Entry 8OYC (X-ray diffraction, 2.50 A resolution); this record covers chains A and C of the 3 polymer chains in the assembly.

# Chain A
Protein: Deoxyribodipyrimidine photo-lyase
Organism: Methanosarcina mazei Go1
Notes: EC 4.1.99.3
Reference sequence: Q8PYK9 (Q8PYK9_METMA); residue numbers follow UniProt; this construct covers 1-464
Sequence (498 residues; numbered -19 to 478; the number before each row is that of its first residue; numbers below 1 keep their minus sign (Met-19 is residue -19)):
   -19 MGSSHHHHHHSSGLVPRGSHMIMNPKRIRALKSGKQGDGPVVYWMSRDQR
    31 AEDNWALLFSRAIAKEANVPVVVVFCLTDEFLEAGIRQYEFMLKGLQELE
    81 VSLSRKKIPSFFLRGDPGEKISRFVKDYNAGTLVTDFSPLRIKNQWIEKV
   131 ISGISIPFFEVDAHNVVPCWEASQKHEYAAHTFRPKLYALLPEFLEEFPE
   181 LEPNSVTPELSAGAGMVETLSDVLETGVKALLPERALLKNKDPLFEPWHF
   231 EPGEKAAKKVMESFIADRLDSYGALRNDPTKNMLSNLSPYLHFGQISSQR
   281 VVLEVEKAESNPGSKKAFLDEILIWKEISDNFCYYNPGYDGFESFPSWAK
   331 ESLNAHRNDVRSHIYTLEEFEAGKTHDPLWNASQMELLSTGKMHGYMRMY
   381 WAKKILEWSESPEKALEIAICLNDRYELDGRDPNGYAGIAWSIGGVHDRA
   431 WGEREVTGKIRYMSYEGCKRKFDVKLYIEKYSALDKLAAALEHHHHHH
Not modelled in the structure: -19 to 1, 190-197, 470-478
Differences from the reference sequence: initiating methionine (-19); expression tag (-18 to 0, 465-478)
Small-molecule neighbours: dihydroflavine-adenine dinucleotide (FDA): Tyr252, Leu264, Ser265, Asn266, Leu267, Ser268, Leu271, Phe298, Glu301, Ile302, Trp305, Lys306, Ser309, Lys372, Met373, Gly375, Arg378, Met379, Trp381, Ala382, Asn403, Glu407, Asp409, Gly410, Asp412, Asn414, Gly415, Gly418, Ile419, Ser422

# Chain C
Molecule: Cpd-comprising oligonucleotide
Sequence (14 nucleotides; each row starts with the number of its first residue):
     1 ATCGGCTTCGCGCA

# How chain A and chain C interact
Contacting residue pairs (31):
  Ala159(A) - DT7(C)  phosphate contact
  Ala160(A) - DT7(C)  hydrogen bond to the phosphate
  His161(A) - DC6(C)  hydrogen bond to the phosphate
  His161(A) - DT7(C)  salt bridge to the phosphate
  Arg164(A) - DT7(C)  salt bridge to the phosphate
  Lys296(A) - DT7(C)  hydrogen bond to the base
  Asp300(A) - DT7(C)  base contact
  Glu301(A) - DT7(C)  hydrogen bond to the base
  Trp305(A) - DT7(C)  stacking on the base
  Tyr376(A) - DC9(C)  phosphate contact
  Tyr376(A) - DG10(C)  phosphate contact
  Trp421(A) - DT7(C)  base contact
  Arg429(A) - DC6(C)  base contact
  Trp431(A) - DC9(C)  base contact
  Arg441(A) - DT7(C)  sugar contact
  Arg441(A) - DT8(C)  salt bridge to the phosphate
  Arg441(A) - DC9(C)  hydrogen bond to the sugar
  Tyr442(A) - DC9(C)  phosphate contact
  Tyr442(A) - DG10(C)  sugar contact
  Met443(A) - DC9(C)  phosphate contact
  Met443(A) - DG10(C)  sugar contact
  Ser444(A) - DG10(C)  hydrogen bond to the phosphate
  Ser444(A) - DC11(C)  hydrogen bond to the phosphate
  Glu446(A) - DC11(C)  phosphate contact
  Gly447(A) - DG10(C)  phosphate contact
  Gly447(A) - DC11(C)  phosphate contact
  Arg450(A) - DC11(C)  base contact
  Arg450(A) - DG12(C)  hydrogen bond to the base
  Arg450(A) - DC13(C)  base contact
  Lys451(A) - DC9(C)  salt bridge to the phosphate
  Lys451(A) - DG10(C)  salt bridge to the phosphate
Other interface residues (no listed pair), chain A (23 interface residues in all): Arg256, Met379, Cys448

# Summary
The interface between chain A and chain C involves 23 residues on one side and 8 on the other, with 8 hydrogen
bonds, 5 salt bridges and 1 aromatic stacking contact. Among the polar pairs are Lys296(A)-DT7(C),
Glu301(A)-DT7(C) and Arg450(A)-DG12(C).
Here chain A is Deoxyribodipyrimidine photo-lyase (Methanosarcina mazei Go1) and chain C is Cpd-comprising
oligonucleotide. Entry 8OYC (Time-resolved SFX structure of the class II photolyase complexed with a thymine
dimer (100 microsecond timpeoint)) was determined by X-ray diffraction together with 8OET, 8OY3, 8OY4, 8OY5,
8OY6, 8OY7 and 4 further entries from the same study.
